PDB entry 5JRG | X-ray diffraction, 2.50 A resolution | chains D and J of the 10 polymer chains in the assembly

# Chain D
Protein: Histone H2B type 1-J
From: Homo sapiens
Reference sequence: P06899 (H2B1J_HUMAN); residues 0-125 here correspond to UniProt positions 1-126 (UniProt number = residue number + 1)
Chain sequence (129 residues; each row starts with the number of its first residue; numbers below 1 keep their minus sign (Gly-3 is residue -3)):
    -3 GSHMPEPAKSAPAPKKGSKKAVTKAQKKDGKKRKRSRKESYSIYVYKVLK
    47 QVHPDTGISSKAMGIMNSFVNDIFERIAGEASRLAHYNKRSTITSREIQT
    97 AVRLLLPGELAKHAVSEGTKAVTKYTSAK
Disordered / not traced: -3 to 26, 124-125
Sequence notes: expression tag (-3 to -1)
Metal / ion sites: Mn2+: Val48 (shared with 1 residue of chain E)
UniProt features mapped onto this chain:
  - modified residue: Pro1 (N-acetylproline), Glu2 (ADP-ribosyl glutamic acid), Lys5 (N6-(2-hydroxyisobutyryl)lysine), Ser6 (ADP-ribosylserine), Lys11 (N6-(beta-hydroxybutyryl)lysine), Lys12 (N6-(2-hydroxyisobutyryl)lysine), Ser14 (Phosphoserine), Lys15 (N6-acetyllysine), Lys16 (N6-(beta-hydroxybutyryl)lysine), Lys20 (N6-(2-hydroxyisobutyryl)lysine), Lys23 (N6-(2-hydroxyisobutyryl)lysine), Lys24 (N6-(2-hydroxyisobutyryl)lysine), Lys34 (N6-(2-hydroxyisobutyryl)lysine), Glu35 (PolyADP-ribosyl glutamic acid), Ser36 (Phosphoserine), Lys43 (N6-(2-hydroxyisobutyryl)lysine), Lys46 (N6-(2-hydroxyisobutyryl)lysine), Lys57 (N6,N6-dimethyllysine), Arg79 (Dimethylated arginine), Lys85 (N6,N6,N6-trimethyllysine) and 6 more in UniProt
  - glycosylation: Ser112 (O-linked (GlcNAc) serine)
  - cross-link (Glycyl lysine isopeptide (Lys-Gly)): Lys5 (interchain with G-Cter in SUMO2), Lys20 (interchain with G-Cter in SUMO2), Lys34 (interchain with G-Cter in ubiquitin), Lys120 (interchain with G-Cter in ubiquitin)

# Chain J
Molecule: 145-nt DNA strand
From: Homo sapiens
Sequence (145 nucleotides; numbered 1 to 145; the number before each row is that of its first residue):
     1 ATCAATATCCACCTGCAGATTCTACCAAAAGTGTATTTGGAAACTGCTCC
    51 ATCAAAAGGCATGTTCAGCTGGTTCAGCTGAACATGCCTTTTGATGGAGC
   101 AGTTTCCAAATACACTXTTGGTAGAATCTGCAGGTGGATATTGAT
Modified residues: 3DR (1',2'-dideoxyribofuranose-5'-phosphate) at position 117
Metal / ion sites: Mn2+ site 1 near DT37 (its only coordinating residue here); Mn2+ site 2 near DG39 (its only coordinating residue here); Mn2+ site 3 near DG68 (its only coordinating residue here); Mn2+ site 4 near DG99 (its only coordinating residue here); Mn2+ site 5 near DG120 (its only coordinating residue here); Mn2+ site 6 near DG133 (its only coordinating residue here)

# Interface between chain D and chain J
Contacting residue pairs (20; chain D residue first):
  Lys27(D) - DG46(J)  hydrogen bond to the phosphate
  Lys28(D) - DG46(J)  sugar contact
  Arg29(D) - DC47(J)  phosphate contact
  Lys30(D) - DG46(J)  sugar contact
  Lys30(D) - DC47(J)  hydrogen bond to the phosphate
  Arg31(D) - DT48(J)  salt bridge to the phosphate
  Arg31(D) - DA123(J)  hydrogen bond to the phosphate
  Arg31(D) - DG124(J)  salt bridge to the phosphate
  Ser32(D) - DA123(J)  sugar contact
  Arg33(D) - DG121(J)  sugar contact
  Arg33(D) - DT122(J)  sugar contact
  Arg33(D) - DA123(J)  phosphate contact
  Lys34(D) - DT122(J)  sugar contact
  Lys34(D) - DA123(J)  hydrogen bond to the phosphate
  Glu35(D) - DT122(J)  phosphate contact
  Ser36(D) - DT122(J)  hydrogen bond to the phosphate
  Ile39(D) - DG121(J)  sugar contact
  Ile39(D) - DT122(J)  phosphate contact
  Tyr40(D) - DG121(J)  hydrogen bond to the phosphate
  Lys43(D) - DG121(J)  salt bridge to the phosphate
Interface residues without a listed pair, chain D (14 interface residues in all): Thr88
Interface residues without a listed pair, chain J (9 interface residues in all): DT45, DA110

# In short
14 residues of chain D and 9 residues of chain J are in contact, with 6 hydrogen bonds and 3 salt bridges.
Among the polar pairs are Lys27(D)-DG46(J), Lys30(D)-DC47(J) and Arg31(D)-DA123(J).
Chain D is Histone H2B type 1-J and chain J is a 145-nt DNA strand, both from Homo sapiens; the structure,
Crystal structure of the nucleosome containing the DNA with tetrahydrofuran (THF), was determined by X-ray
diffraction.
